7MIZ - chains k and m of the 100 polymer chains in the assembly; structure by electron microscopy, 3.40 A resolution.

[Chain k]
Name: PDI family protein
From: Toxoplasma gondii
UniProtKB: A0A7J6K232 (A0A7J6K232_TOXGO); residues 1-166 here = UniProt positions 1-166
Sequence (189 residues; numbered 1 to 189; the number before each row is that of its first residue):
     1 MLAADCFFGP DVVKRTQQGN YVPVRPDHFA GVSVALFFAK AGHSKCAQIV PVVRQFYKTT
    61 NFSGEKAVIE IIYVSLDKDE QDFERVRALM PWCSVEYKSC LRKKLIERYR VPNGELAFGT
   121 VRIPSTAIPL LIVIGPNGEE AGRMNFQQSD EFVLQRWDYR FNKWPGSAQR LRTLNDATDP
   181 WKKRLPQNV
Unresolved in the structure: 1-11, 114-125, 149-151, 166-189
Construct notes: insertion (167-189)

[Chain m]
Name: PDI family protein
From: Toxoplasma gondii
UniProtKB: Q8MPF4 (Q8MPF4_TOXGO); residues 1-220 here = UniProt positions 1-220
Sequence (220 residues; row label = number of the first residue in the row):
     1 MSQPVFASPL NVEKRRLNEE RALMQAQKAG GEGVNIQLPP NYGDMDLILF PEGSLKNSNN
    61 TVIPQSHLKG KSVALYFADG ADPKCASLLP FLLNYYRTMN EGGANQKIEI IFVSLDRDRE
   121 AFESHRAHMP WLSIDLENPL TEILKRHFRV MKEYEVPTYG YGSRTGVPSV IVIGSDGREA
   181 QFLPICSGLE EGDRALLRWD WRNTKFASDQ FHVRPTLLEQ
Unresolved in the structure: 1, 30-34, 208-220

[Interface between chain k and chain m]
Contacting residue pairs - 30 pairs, chain k then chain m:
  Arg15(k) - Arg16(m)
  Arg15(k) - Glu19(m)  salt bridge
  Gln17(k) - Pro9(m)
  Gln17(k) - Val12(m)
  Gln17(k) - Glu13(m)  hydrogen bond (side chain-backbone)
  Gln18(k) - Pro9(m)
  Gln18(k) - Arg146(m)
  Gln18(k) - Tyr159(m)
  Val22(k) - Arg16(m)
  Arg25(k) - Glu20(m)  salt bridge
  Arg25(k) - Leu23(m)
  Asp27(k) - Leu23(m)
  His28(k) - Glu19(m)  salt bridge
  Arg54(k) - Tyr159(m)
  Lys58(k) - Tyr159(m)  hydrogen bond (side chain-backbone)
  Lys58(k) - Tyr161(m)  hydrogen bond
  Phe62(k) - Phe6(m)  hydrophobic
  Phe62(k) - Tyr42(m)
  Gly64(k) - Tyr42(m)  hydrogen bond (backbone-side chain)
  Glu65(k) - Pro40(m)
  Glu65(k) - Asn41(m)
  Glu65(k) - Tyr42(m)
  Lys66(k) - Gln37(m)
  Lys66(k) - Pro39(m)
  Ala67(k) - Pro39(m)
  Ala88(k) - Tyr159(m)  hydrogen bond (backbone-side chain)
  Leu89(k) - Thr158(m)
  Leu89(k) - Tyr159(m)
  Met90(k) - Tyr159(m)
  Pro91(k) - Tyr159(m)
Other interface residues (no listed pair), chain k (22 interface residues in all): Thr16, Ala30, Asn61, Arg87
Other interface residues (no listed pair), chain m (21 interface residues in all): Ser2, Ser8, Leu38, Gly160

[Overview]
The interface between chain k and chain m involves 22 residues on one side and 21 on the other; the contacts
include 5 hydrogen bonds and 3 salt bridges. Among the polar pairs are Arg15(k)-Glu19(m), Arg25(k)-Glu20(m)
and His28(k)-Glu19(m).
Chain k is PDI family protein and chain m is PDI family protein, both from Toxoplasma gondii; the structure,
Atomic structure of cortical microtubule from Toxoplasma gondii, was determined by electron microscopy.
